7U9J - chain A; structure by X-ray diffraction, 2.09 A resolution.

== Chain A ==
Protein: Isoform 3 of Mesothelin
Organism: Homo sapiens
UniProtKB: Q13421 (MSLN_HUMAN), isoform Q13421-2; residues 296-501 here = UniProt positions 296-501
Amino-acid sequence (213 residues; row label = number of the first residue in the row):
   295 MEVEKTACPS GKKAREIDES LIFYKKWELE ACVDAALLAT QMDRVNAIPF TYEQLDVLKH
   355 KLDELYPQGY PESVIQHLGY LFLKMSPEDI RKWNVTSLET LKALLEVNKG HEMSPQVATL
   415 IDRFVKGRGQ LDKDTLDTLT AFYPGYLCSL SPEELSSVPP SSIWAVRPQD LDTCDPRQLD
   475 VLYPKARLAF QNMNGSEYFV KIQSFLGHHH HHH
Disordered / not traced: 295-298
Sequence notes: initiating methionine (295); expression tag (502-507)
Disulfides: Cys-302/Cys-326, Cys-442/Cys-468
Curated features (UniProtKB/Swiss-Prot):
  - glycosylation: Asn-388 (N-linked (GlcNAc...) asparagine)

== Overview ==
Chain A is Isoform 3 of Mesothelin (Homo sapiens); the structure, Crystal structure of Mesothelin-207
fragment, was determined by X-ray diffraction (same publication as 7UED and 8CX3).
